Entry 7WSW (electron microscopy, 3.40 A resolution); this record covers chains A and B of the 4 polymer chains in the assembly.

== Chain A (and B) ==
Protein: Potassium channel AKT1
Source organism: Arabidopsis thaliana
Notes: chain B of this document is another copy of the same molecule, construct and numbering; everything in this record applies to it too
UniProtKB: Q38998 (AKT1_ARATH); residues 1-857 here = UniProt positions 1-857
Sequence (879 residues; each row starts with the number of its first residue; numbers below 1 keep their minus sign (Met-21 is residue -21)):
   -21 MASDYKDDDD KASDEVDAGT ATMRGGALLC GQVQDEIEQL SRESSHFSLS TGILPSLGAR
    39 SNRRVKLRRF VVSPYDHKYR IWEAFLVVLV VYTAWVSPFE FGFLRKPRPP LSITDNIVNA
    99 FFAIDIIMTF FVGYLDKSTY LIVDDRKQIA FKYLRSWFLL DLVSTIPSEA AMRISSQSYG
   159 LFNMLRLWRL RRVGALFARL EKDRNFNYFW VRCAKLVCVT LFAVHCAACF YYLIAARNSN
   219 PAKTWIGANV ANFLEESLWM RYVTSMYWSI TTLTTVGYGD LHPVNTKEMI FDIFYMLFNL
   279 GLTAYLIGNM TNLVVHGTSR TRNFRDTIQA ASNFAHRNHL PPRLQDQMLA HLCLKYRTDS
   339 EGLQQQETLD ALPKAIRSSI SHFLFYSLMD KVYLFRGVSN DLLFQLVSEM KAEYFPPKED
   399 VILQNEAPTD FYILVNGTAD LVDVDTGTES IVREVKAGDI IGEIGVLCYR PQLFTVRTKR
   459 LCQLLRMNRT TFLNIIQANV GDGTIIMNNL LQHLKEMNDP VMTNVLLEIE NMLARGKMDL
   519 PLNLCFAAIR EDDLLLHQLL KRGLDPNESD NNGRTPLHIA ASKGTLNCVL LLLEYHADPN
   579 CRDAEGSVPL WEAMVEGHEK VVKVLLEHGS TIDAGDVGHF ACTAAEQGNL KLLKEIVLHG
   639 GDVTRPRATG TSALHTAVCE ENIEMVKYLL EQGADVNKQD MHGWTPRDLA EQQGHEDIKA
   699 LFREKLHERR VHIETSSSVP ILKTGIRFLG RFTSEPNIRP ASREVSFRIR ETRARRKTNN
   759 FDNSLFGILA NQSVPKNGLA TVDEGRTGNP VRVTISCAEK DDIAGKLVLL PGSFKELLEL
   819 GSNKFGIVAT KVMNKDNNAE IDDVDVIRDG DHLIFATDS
Unresolved in the structure: -21 to 5, 15-47, 511-857 (chain B: -21 to 48, 511-857)
Construct notes: initiating methionine (-21); expression tag (-20 to 0)
Bound ions: K+ site 1: Thr253, Val254 (shared with Thr253(B), Val254(B) of chain B; 2 residues of chain C; 2 residues of chain D); K+ site 2: Thr253 (shared with Thr253(B) of chain B; 1 residue of chain C; 1 residue of chain D); K+ site 3: Gly255, Tyr256 (shared with Gly255(B), Tyr256(B) of chain B; 2 residues of chain C; 2 residues of chain D)
Small-molecule neighbours: phosphatidylethanolamine (PTY): Ala72, Trp73, Leu168, Val171, Gly172, Glu179, Arg190, Lys193, Cys196, Val197, Leu199, Phe200, His203, Leu275, Phe276, Gly279, Leu280, Tyr283
Swiss-Prot annotation at these positions:
  - binding site (a nucleoside 3',5'-cyclic phosphate): Leu372 to Lys493
Reported in the primary citation:
  - contacts within the chain: Cys8-Cys331
  - binding site for phosphatidylethanolamine: Arg190, Lys193, Tyr283
  - post-translational modification sites: Ser26, Ser338
  - self-association interface (contacts with another copy of this molecule); pairs are residue here / residue on that copy: Asp379-Tyr447 (hydrogen bond)

== How chain A and chain B interact ==
Residue-residue contacts - 91 pairs, chain A then chain B:
  Ser116(A) - Arg458(B)  hydrogen bond (backbone-side chain)
  Thr117(A) - Pro395(B)
  Thr117(A) - Arg458(B)
  Thr117(A) - Leu459(B)
  Tyr118(A) - Arg335(B)
  Tyr118(A) - Thr336(B)
  Tyr118(A) - Pro395(B)
  Leu119(A) - Lys457(B)
  Leu178(A) - Arg303(B)
  Glu179(A) - Thr299(B)
  Glu179(A) - Arg303(B)  hydrogen bond (backbone-side chain)
  Asp181(A) - Arg303(B)  hydrogen bond (backbone-side chain)
  Arg182(A) - Arg303(B)
  Arg182(A) - Gln307(B)
  Arg182(A) - Ser310(B)
  Phe184(A) - Arg303(B)  hydrogen bond (backbone-side chain)
  Tyr186(A) - Thr296(B)  hydrogen bond
  Tyr186(A) - Arg303(B)
  Trp246(A) - Tyr256(B)  hydrogen bond
  Thr250(A) - Tyr256(B)  hydrogen bond
  Thr253(A) - Thr252(B)
  Thr253(A) - Thr253(B)
  Thr253(A) - Val254(B)
  Val254(A) - Val254(B)
  Gly255(A) - Val254(B)
  Gly255(A) - Gly255(B)
  Gly255(A) - Tyr256(B)
  Tyr256(A) - Tyr256(B)
  Gly257(A) - Tyr256(B)
  His260(A) - Asp258(B)  salt bridge
  Pro261(A) - Tyr245(B)
  Thr264(A) - Trp237(B)
  Thr264(A) - Met238(B)
  Thr264(A) - Val241(B)
  Met267(A) - Val241(B)  hydrophobic
  Met267(A) - Thr242(B)
  Ile268(A) - Trp237(B)  hydrophobic
  Asp270(A) - Tyr256(B)  hydrogen bond
  Ile271(A) - Met244(B)
  Ile271(A) - Tyr245(B)
  Ile271(A) - Ile248(B)  hydrophobic
  Met274(A) - Ile248(B)  hydrophobic
  Met274(A) - Thr249(B)
  Met274(A) - Thr252(B)
  Leu275(A) - Leu199(B)  hydrophobic
  Leu275(A) - Ile248(B)  hydrophobic
  Leu278(A) - Leu251(B)  hydrophobic
  Ala282(A) - Leu284(B)  hydrophobic
  Ala282(A) - Met288(B)
  Tyr283(A) - Met288(B)
  Tyr283(A) - Val292(B)  hydrophobic
  Ile285(A) - Ile285(B)  hydrophobic
  Gly286(A) - Thr289(B)
  Gly286(A) - Val292(B)
  Asn287(A) - Val292(B)
  Thr289(A) - Thr289(B)
  Asn290(A) - Val293(B)
  Asn290(A) - Thr296(B)
  His294(A) - Arg300(B)  hydrogen bond
  Glu339(A) - Arg315(B)  salt bridge
  Gln342(A) - Ala308(B)
  Gln342(A) - Asn311(B)
  Gln342(A) - Arg315(B)  hydrogen bond
  Gln343(A) - Phe312(B)
  Thr346(A) - Ala309(B)
  Thr346(A) - Phe312(B)
  Thr346(A) - Leu330(B)
  Ala349(A) - Lys333(B)
  Leu350(A) - His329(B)
  Pro351(A) - His329(B)
  Pro351(A) - Glu391(B)
  Pro351(A) - Phe393(B)  hydrophobic
  Lys352(A) - Glu391(B)  hydrogen bond (backbone-side chain)
  Lys352(A) - Arg464(B)
  Ala353(A) - Tyr410(B)
  Ile354(A) - Gln325(B)
  Ser357(A) - Leu322(B)
  Ile358(A) - Met326(B)  hydrophobic
  Phe361(A) - His317(B)
  Phe361(A) - Leu318(B)  hydrophobic
  Phe361(A) - Pro319(B)
  Asp379(A) - Tyr447(B)  hydrogen bond
  Gln383(A) - Arg467(B)
  Gln383(A) - Thr468(B)
  Glu387(A) - Asn466(B)
  Asn472(A) - Thr468(B)
  Asn472(A) - Asn472(B)  hydrogen bond
  Gln475(A) - Gln475(B)
  Ala476(A) - Arg467(B)  hydrogen bond (backbone-side chain)
  Ala476(A) - Thr468(B)
  Ala476(A) - Leu471(B)  hydrophobic
Also at the interface, not in a pair above, chain A (61 interface residues in all): Lys180, Asn185, Leu259, Leu362, Tyr392, Ile473, Asn477
Also at the interface, not in a pair above, chain B (67 interface residues in all): Phe302, Asn316, Leu327, Tyr392, Val399, Pro406, Thr407, Asp408

== Summary ==
The interface between chain A and chain B involves 61 residues on one side and 67 on the other; the contacts
include 14 hydrogen bonds and 2 salt bridges. Polar contacts include His260(A)-Asp258(B), Glu339(A)-Arg315(B)
and Ser116(A)-Arg458(B). The paper reports a binding site for phosphatidylethanolamine at Arg190(A), Lys193(A)
and Tyr283(A); modification sites Ser26(A) and Ser338(A).
Both chains are Potassium channel AKT1 (Arabidopsis thaliana). Entry 7WSW (Cryo-EM structure of the Potassium
channel AKT1 from Arabidopsis thaliana) was determined by electron microscopy together with 7FCV and 7XUF from
the same study.
